PDB entry 6K71 | electron microscopy, 4.30 A resolution (low resolution: residue-level contacts below are approximate; hydrogen-bond / salt-bridge calls are withheld) | chains C and I of the 13 polymer chains in the assembly

== Chain C ==
Name: Translation initiation factor eIF-2B subunit beta
From: Homo sapiens
UniProt: P49770 (EI2BB_HUMAN); residues 1-351 here = UniProt positions 1-351
Sequence (351 residues; each row starts with the number of its first residue):
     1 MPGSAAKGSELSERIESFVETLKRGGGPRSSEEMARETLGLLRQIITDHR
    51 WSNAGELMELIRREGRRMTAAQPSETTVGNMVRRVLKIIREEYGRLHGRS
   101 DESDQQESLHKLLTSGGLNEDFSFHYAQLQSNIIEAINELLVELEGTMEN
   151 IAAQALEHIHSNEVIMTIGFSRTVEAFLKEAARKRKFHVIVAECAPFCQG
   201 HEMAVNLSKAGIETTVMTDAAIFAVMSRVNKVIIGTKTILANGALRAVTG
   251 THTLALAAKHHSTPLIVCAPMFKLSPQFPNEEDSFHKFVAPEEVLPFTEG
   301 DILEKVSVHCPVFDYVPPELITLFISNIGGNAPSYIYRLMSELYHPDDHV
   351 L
Not modelled in the structure: 1-7, 99-124
Curated features (UniProtKB/Swiss-Prot):
  - natural variant: Val-85 (V85E: In VWM2), Ala-127 (A127V: Found in a patient with Rett syndrome-like phenotype; uncertain significance), Ser-171 (S171F: In VWM2), Pro-196 (P196S: In VWM2), Gly-200 (G200V: In VWM2), Glu-213 (E213G: In VWM2), Cys-268 (C268Y: In VWM2), Lys-273 (K273R: In VWM2), Val-316 (V316D: In VWM2), Gly-329 (G329V: In VWM2)

== Chain I ==
Name: Translation initiation factor eIF-2B subunit epsilon
From: Homo sapiens
UniProt: Q13144 (EI2BE_HUMAN); residues 1-721 here = UniProt positions 1-721
Sequence (721 residues; numbered 1 to 721; the number before each row is that of its first residue):
     1 MAAPVVAPPGVVVSRANKRSGAGPGGSGGGGARGAEEEPPPPLQAVLVAD
    51 SFDRRFFPISKDQPRVLLPLANVALIDYTLEFLTATGVQETFVFCCWKAA
   101 QIKEHLLKSKWCRPTSLNVVRIITSELYRSLGDVLRDVDAKALVRSDFLL
   151 VYGDVISNINITRALEEHRLRRKLEKNVSVMTMIFKESSPSHPTRCHEDN
   201 VVVAVDSTTNRVLHFQKTQGLRRFAFPLSLFQGSSDGVEVRYDLLDCHIS
   251 ICSPQVAQLFTDNFDYQTRDDFVRGLLVNEEILGNQIHMHVTAKEYGARV
   301 SNLHMYSAVCADVIRRWVYPLTPEANFTDSTTQSCTHSRHNIYRGPEVSL
   351 GHGSILEENVLLGSGTVIGSNCFITNSVIGPGCHIGDNVVLDQTYLWQGV
   401 RVAAGAQIHQSLLCDNAEVKERVTLKPRSVLTSQVVVGPNITLPEGSVIS
   451 LHPPDAEEDEDDGEFSDDSGADQEKDKVKMKGYNPAEVGAAGKGYLWKAA
   501 GMNMEEEEELQQNLWGLKINMEEESESESEQSMDSEEPDSRGGSPQMDDI
   551 KVFQNEVLGTLQRGKEENISCDNLVLEINSLKYAYNISLKEVMQVLSHVV
   601 LEFPLQQMDSPLDSSRYCALLLPLLKAWSPVFRNYIKRAADHLEALAAIE
   651 DFFLEHEALGISMAKVLMAFYQLEILAEETILSWFSQRDTTDKGQQLRKN
   701 QQLQRFIQWLKEAEEESSEDD
Not modelled in the structure: 1-40, 280-284, 467-721
Curated features (UniProtKB/Swiss-Prot):
  - modified residue: Ala-2 (N-acetylalanine), Arg-19 (Omega-N-methylarginine), Ser-27 (Phosphoserine), Ser-130 (Phosphoserine), Thr-322 (Phosphothreonine), Ser-450 (Phosphoserine), Ser-466 (Phosphoserine), Ser-469 (Phosphoserine), Ser-532 (Phosphoserine), Ser-540 (Phosphoserine), Ser-544 (Phosphoserine), Ser-717 (Phosphoserine)
  - cross-link (Glycyl lysine isopeptide (Lys-Gly)): Lys-61 (interchain with G-Cter in ubiquitin), Lys-103 (interchain with G-Cter in ubiquitin), Lys-141 (interchain with G-Cter in ubiquitin), Lys-217 (interchain with G-Cter in ubiquitin)
  - natural variant: Asp-62 (D62V: In VWM5), Leu-68 (L68S: In VWM5), Val-73 (V73G: In VWM5), Ala-74 (A74T: In VWM5), Thr-91 (T91A: In VWM5), Leu-106 (L106F: In VWM5), Arg-113 (R113C: In VWM5; R113H: In VWM5), Arg-195 (R195C: In VWM5; R195H: In VWM5), Arg-269 (R269G: In VWM5; R269Q: In VWM5), Asp-270 (D270H: In VWM5), Arg-299 (R299H: In VWM5), Cys-310 (C310F: In VWM5), 9 further natural variant entries in UniProt

== How chain C and chain I interact ==
Contacting residue pairs - 31 pairs, chain C then chain I:
  Glu-16(C) / Lys-110(I)
  Lys-23(C) / Glu-324(I)
  Lys-23(C) / Ala-325(I)
  Lys-23(C) / Phe-327(I)
  Pro-73(C) / Glu-324(I)
  Glu-282(C) / Thr-336(I)
  Ser-284(C) / His-337(I)
  Lys-287(C) / Tyr-319(I)
  Phe-288(C) / Arg-316(I)
  Val-289(C) / Tyr-319(I)
  Ala-290(C) / Arg-316(I)
  Pro-291(C) / Arg-316(I)
  Glu-292(C) / Lys-294(I)
  Glu-292(C) / Glu-295(I)
  Glu-292(C) / Tyr-296(I)
  Glu-292(C) / Trp-317(I)
  Glu-293(C) / Lys-294(I)
  Phe-297(C) / Lys-186(I)
  Phe-297(C) / Glu-187(I)
  Phe-297(C) / Ser-188(I)
  Phe-297(C) / Ser-189(I)
  Phe-297(C) / Ala-293(I)
  Phe-297(C) / Lys-294(I)
  Glu-299(C) / Ser-189(I)
  Glu-299(C) / His-192(I)
  Gly-300(C) / Ser-191(I)
  Gly-300(C) / His-192(I)
  Asp-301(C) / Ser-191(I)
  Leu-303(C) / Trp-317(I)
  Glu-304(C) / Pro-193(I)
  Glu-304(C) / Arg-315(I)
Interface residues without a listed pair, chain C (26 interface residues in all): Glu-20, Arg-24, Gly-25, Ala-70, Asp-283, Thr-298, Lys-305, Val-306
Interface residues without a listed pair, chain I (26 interface residues in all): Thr-84, Ala-85, Ala-311, Pro-320, Ser-338

== Overview ==
The chain C/chain I interface involves 26 residues from each chain.
Chain C is Translation initiation factor eIF-2B subunit beta and chain I is Translation initiation factor
eIF-2B subunit epsilon, both from Homo sapiens; the structure, eIF2 - eIF2B complex, was determined by
electron microscopy (same publication as 6K72, 6JLY and 6JLZ).
